Entry 6R10 (electron microscopy, 4.30 A resolution (low resolution: residue-level contacts below are approximate; hydrogen-bond / salt-bridge calls are withheld)); this record covers chains A and G of the 26 polymer chains in the assembly.

[Chain A]
Name: V-type ATP synthase alpha chain
Source organism: Thermus thermophilus (strain HB8 / ATCC 27634 / DSM 579)
Notes: EC 7.1.2.2
UniProt: Q56403 (VATA_THET8); residues 1-578 here = UniProt positions 1-578
Amino-acid sequence (578 residues; numbered 1 to 578; the number before each row is that of its first residue):
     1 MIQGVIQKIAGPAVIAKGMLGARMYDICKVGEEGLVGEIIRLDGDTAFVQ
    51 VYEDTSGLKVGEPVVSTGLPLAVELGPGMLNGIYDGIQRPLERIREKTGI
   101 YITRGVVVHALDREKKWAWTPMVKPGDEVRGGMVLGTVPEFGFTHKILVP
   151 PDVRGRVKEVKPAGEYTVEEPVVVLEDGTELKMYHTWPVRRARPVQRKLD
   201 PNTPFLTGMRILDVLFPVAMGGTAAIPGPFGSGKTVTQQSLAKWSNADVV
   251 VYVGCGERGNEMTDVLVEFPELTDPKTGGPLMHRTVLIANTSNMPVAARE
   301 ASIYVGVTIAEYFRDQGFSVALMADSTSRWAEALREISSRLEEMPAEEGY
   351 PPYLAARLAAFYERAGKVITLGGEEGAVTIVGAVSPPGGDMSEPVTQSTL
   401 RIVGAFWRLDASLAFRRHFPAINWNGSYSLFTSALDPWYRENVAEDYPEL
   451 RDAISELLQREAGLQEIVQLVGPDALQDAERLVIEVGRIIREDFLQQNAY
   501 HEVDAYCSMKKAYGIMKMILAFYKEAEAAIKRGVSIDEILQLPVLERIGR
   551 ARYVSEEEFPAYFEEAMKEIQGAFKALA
Not modelled in the structure: 578
Residues lining bound ligands:
  - ADP (adenosine-5'-diphosphate), molecule 1: K8, A10, I15, S339, R340, E342
  - ADP, molecule 2: P229, F230, G231, S232, G233, K234, T235, V236, R258, E261, F419, Q497, N498, A499, Y500

[Chain G]
Name: V-type ATP synthase subunit D
Source organism: Thermus thermophilus (strain HB8 / ATCC 27634 / DSM 579)
UniProt: O87880 (VATD_THET8); numbering as in UniProt (aligned over 1-223)
Amino-acid sequence (223 residues; row label = number of the first residue in the row):
     1 MSQVSPTRMNLLQRRGQLRLAQKGVDLLKKKRDALVAEFFGLVREAMEAR
    51 KALDQAAKEAYAALLLAQAFDGPEVVAGAALGVPPLEGVEAEVENVWGSK
   101 VPRLKATFPDGALLSPVGTPAYTLEASRAFRRYAEALIRVANTETRLKKI
   151 GEEIKKTTRRVNALEQVVIPGIRAQIRFIQQVLEQREREDTFRLKRIKGK
   201 IEAREAEEEGGRPNPQVEIGAGL
Not modelled in the structure: 1-2, 210-223

[Interface between chain A and chain G]
Residue-residue contacts - 21 pairs, chain A then chain G:
  R41(A) - R204(G)
  L341(A) - R204(G)
  E342(A) - I197(G)
  E342(A) - K200(G)
  E342(A) - I201(G)
  E342(A) - R204(G)
  E343(A) - I197(G)
  P345(A) - L194(G)
  G389(A) - M9(G)
  D390(A) - T7(G)
  D390(A) - R8(G)
  D390(A) - M9(G)
  S392(A) - R8(G)
  R408(A) - M9(G)
  E466(A) - L20(G)
  Q469(A) - L20(G)
  L470(A) - L20(G)
  L470(A) - G24(G)
  L470(A) - L28(G)
  L470(A) - R160(G)
  V471(A) - R160(G)
Also at the interface, not in a pair above, chain A (17 interface residues in all): M344, E348, M391, I467
Also at the interface, not in a pair above, chain G (15 interface residues in all): L27, R186, K198

[In short]
Chain A and chain G form an interface of 17 and 15 residues respectively. Ligands of chain A: ADP.
Chain A is V-type ATP synthase alpha chain and chain G is V-type ATP synthase subunit D, both from Thermus
thermophilus (strain HB8 / ATCC 27634 / DSM 579); the structure, Thermus thermophilus V/A-type
ATPase/synthase, rotational state 1R, was determined by electron microscopy (same publication as 6QUM, 6R0W,
6R0Y and 6R0Z).
